4QDL - chains B and E of the 6 polymer chains in the assembly; structure by X-ray diffraction, 2.70 A resolution.

[Chain B]
Name: CRISPR-associated endonuclease Cas1
Organism: Escherichia coli
Notes: EC 3.1.-.-
UniProt: Q46896 (CAS1_ECOLI); residues 1-305 here = UniProt positions 1-305
Sequence (305 residues; row label = number of the first residue in the row):
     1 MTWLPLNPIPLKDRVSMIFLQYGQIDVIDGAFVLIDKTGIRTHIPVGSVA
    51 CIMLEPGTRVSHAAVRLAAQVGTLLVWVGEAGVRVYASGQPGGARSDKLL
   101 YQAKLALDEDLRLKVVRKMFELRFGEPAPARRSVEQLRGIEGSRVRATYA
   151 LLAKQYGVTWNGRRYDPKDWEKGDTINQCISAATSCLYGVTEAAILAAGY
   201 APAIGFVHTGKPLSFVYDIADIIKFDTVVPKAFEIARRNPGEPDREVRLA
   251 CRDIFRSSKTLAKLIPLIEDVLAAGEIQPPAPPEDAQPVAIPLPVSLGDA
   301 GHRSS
Not modelled in the structure: 1-3, 166-173, 284-305
UniProt features mapped onto this chain:
  - binding site (Mg(2+)): Glu141, His208, Asp221
  - mutagenesis: Tyr22 (Y22A: Slightly decreased spacer acquisition in vivo; Y22F: Nearly wild-type spacer acquisition in vivo), Arg41 (R41E: Dramatically decreased spacer acquisition in vivo), Arg59 (R59A: Loss of spacer acquisition in vivo, decreased protospacer binding; R59D: Dramatically decreased spacer acquisition in vitro, 250-fold decreased affinity for protospacer DNA), Arg66 (R66D: Dramatically decreased spacer acquisition in vitro, 250-fold decreased affinity for protospacer DNA; R66E: Dramatically decreased spacer acquisition in vivo), Arg84 (R84A: Decreased spacer acquisition in vivo; R84E: Dramatically decreased spacer acquisition in vivo), Glu141 (E141A: No cleavage of any substrates, no restoration of UV or mitomycin C (MMC) resistance. Loss of spacer acquisition in vivo), Tyr149 (Y149A: No effect on in vitro protospacer integration), Tyr165 (Y165A: No effect on in vitro protospacer integration. Alone significantly decreased protospacer acquisition in vivo ...), Trp170 (W170A: Alone significantly decreased protospacer acquisition in vivo. Decreased protospacer binding; in association with A-170), Thr184 (T184A: No cleavage of any substrates), Tyr188 (Y188A: Partial inhibition of cleavage. No effect on in vitro protospacer integration. Significantly decreased protospacer acquisition in vivo), His208 (H208A: No cleavage of any substrates, no restoration of UV or MMC resistance. Loss of spacer acquisition in vivo), 13 further mutagenesis entries in UniProt

[Chain E]
Name: CRISPR-associated endoribonuclease Cas2
Organism: Escherichia coli
Notes: EC 3.1.-.-
UniProt: P45956 (CAS2_ECOLI); residue numbers follow UniProt; this construct covers 1-94
Sequence (104 residues; row label = number of the first residue in the row):
     1 MSMLVVVTENVPPRLRGRLAIWLLEVRAGVYVGDVSAKIREMIWEQIAGL
    51 AEEGNVVMAWATNTETGFEFQTFGLNRRTPVDLDGLRLVSFLPVLESGHH
   101 HHHH
Not modelled in the structure: 1, 95-104
Construct notes: expression tag (95-104)
UniProt features mapped onto this chain:
  - mutagenesis: Glu9 (E9A/R: No effect on spacer acquisition, Cas1-Cas2 complex formation or CRISPR DNA-binding by complex), Asn10 (N10A: No effect on spacer acquisition), Arg14 to Arg16 (No in vivspacer acquisition, significantly decreased protospacer binding), Arg14 (R14A: Slight decrease in spacer acquisition), Arg16 (R16A: Slight decrease in spacer acquisition; R16E: Dramatically decreased spacer acquisition in vivo), Arg18 (R18A: Very little spacer acquisition), Arg27 (R27A: Slight decrease in spacer acquisition), Lys38 to Arg40 (Very little in vivo spacer acquisition), Glu65 (E65A: No effect on spacer acquisition; E65R: Slight decrease in spacer acquisition, Cas1-Cas2 complex formation or CRISPR DNA-binding by complex. Loss of spacer acquisition; when associated with R-84), Arg77 to Arg78 (No spacer acquisition, significantly decreased protospacer binding), Arg77 (R77E: No change in spacer acquisition in vivo), Arg78 (R78E: Dramatically decreased spacer acquisition in vivo), 2 further mutagenesis entries in UniProt

[Chain B / chain E interface]
Residue-residue contacts (29):
  Leu4(B) with Arg18(E), hydrogen bond (backbone-side chain); Glu45(E); Gly49(E)
  Pro5(B) with Arg18(E); Gln46(E)
  Leu6(B) with Arg18(E); Ile21(E), hydrophobic; Trp22(E), hydrophobic
  Asn7(B) with Met42(E)
  Ile9(B) with Trp22(E); Ile39(E), hydrophobic
  Pro10(B) with Lys38(E)
  Gly30(B) with Gly17(E); Ala20(E)
  His43(B) with Ala20(E), hydrogen bond (side chain-backbone); Leu23(E); Leu24(E); Glu25(E), hydrogen bond (side chain-backbone)
  Pro45(B) with Ala20(E); Ile21(E); Trp22(E); Leu23(E); Leu24(E)
  Val46(B) with Ile21(E), hydrogen bond (backbone-backbone)
  Gly47(B) with Ile21(E), hydrogen bond (backbone-backbone); Trp22(E)
  Ser48(B) with Ile21(E); Trp22(E), hydrogen bond (side chain-backbone)
  Val71(B) with Ile21(E), hydrophobic
Other interface residues (no listed pair), chain B (16 interface residues in all): Asp13, Ala31, Leu67
Other interface residues (no listed pair), chain E (16 interface residues in all): Ser36, Leu50

[In short]
Chain B and chain E each contribute 16 residues to their interface, with 6 hydrogen bonds. Among the polar
pairs are Leu4(B)-Arg18(E), His43(B)-Ala20(E) and His43(B)-Glu25(E). UniProt lists 3 Mg2+-binding residues and
27 mutagenesis sites on chain B; 14 mutagenesis sites on chain E.
Here chain B is CRISPR-associated endonuclease Cas1 and chain E is CRISPR-associated endoribonuclease Cas2,
both from Escherichia coli. Entry 4QDL (Crystal structure of E.coli Cas1-Cas2 complex) was determined by X-ray
diffraction.
